Entry 5A8R (X-ray diffraction, 2.15 A resolution); this record covers chains C and E of the 6 polymer chains in the assembly.

== Chain C ==
Name: Methyl-coenzyme M reductase II, subunit beta
Organism: Methanothermobacter marburgensis
Notes: EC 2.8.4.1
UniProt: P58816 (MCRZ_METTM); numbering as in UniProt (aligned over 1-265)
Amino-acid sequence (265 residues; each row starts with the number of its first residue):
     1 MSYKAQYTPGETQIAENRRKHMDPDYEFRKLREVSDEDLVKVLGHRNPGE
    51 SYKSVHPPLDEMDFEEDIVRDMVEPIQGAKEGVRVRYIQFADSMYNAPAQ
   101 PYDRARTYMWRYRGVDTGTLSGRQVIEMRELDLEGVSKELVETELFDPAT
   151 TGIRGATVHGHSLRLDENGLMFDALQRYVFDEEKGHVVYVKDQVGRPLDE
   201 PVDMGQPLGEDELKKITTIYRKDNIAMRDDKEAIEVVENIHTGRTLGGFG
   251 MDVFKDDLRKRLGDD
Unresolved in the structure: 1-2, 265
Residues lining bound ligands: factor 430 (F43): Leu-120, Ser-121, Gly-122, Arg-123, Ala-156, Thr-157, Val-158, His-159, Gly-160, His-161
UniProt features mapped onto this chain:
  - binding site (coenzyme M): Arg-123

== Chain E ==
Name: Methyl-coenzyme M reductase II subunit gamma
Organism: Methanothermobacter marburgensis
Notes: EC 2.8.4.1
UniProt: D9PXZ6 (D9PXZ6_METTM); numbering as in UniProt (aligned over 1-443)
Amino-acid sequence (443 residues; row label = number of the first residue in the row):
     1 MPMYEDRIDLYGADGKLLEEDVPLEAISPLKNPTIANLVSDVKRSVAVNL
    51 AGIEGSLRKAALGGKSNFIPGREVELPIVENAEAIAEKVKKLVQTSEDDD
   101 TNIRLINNGQQILVQVPTTRMGVAADYTVSALVTGAAVVQAIIDEFDVDM
   151 FDANAVKTAVMGRYPQTVDFTGANLSTLLGPPVLLEGLGYGLRNIMANHV
   201 VAITRKNTLNASALSSILEQTAMFETGDAVGAFERMHLLGLAYQGLNANN
   251 LLFDLVKENGKGTVGTVIASLVERAVEDGVVKVAREMNSGYKVYEPADWA
   301 LWNAYAATGLLAATIVNVGAARAAQGVASTVLYYNDILEYETGLPGVDFG
   351 RAMGTAVGFSFFSHSIYGGGGPGIFHGNHVVTRHSKGFALPCVAAAMCLD
   401 AGTQMFSVEKTSGLIGSVYSEIDYFREPIVNVAKGAAEVKDQL
Unresolved in the structure: 1
Residues lining bound ligands:
  - 1-thioethanesulfonic acid (COM): Phe-361, Ser-365, Tyr-367
  - factor 430 (F43): Ser-365, Ile-366, Tyr-367
  - Coenzyme B (TP7): Phe-361, Phe-362, Tyr-367, Gly-368, Gly-369, His-379, Val-380, Val-381
UniProt features mapped onto this chain:
  - binding site (coenzyme M): Tyr-367
  - binding site (coenzyme B): Gly-369

== Chain C / chain E interface ==
Pairs across the interface (16):
  Leu-246(C) / Met-150(E)  hydrophobic
  Phe-249(C) / Met-150(E)  hydrophobic
  Phe-249(C) / Ala-153(E)  hydrophobic
  Met-251(C) / Gln-140(E)
  Leu-258(C) / Gln-140(E)
  Leu-258(C) / Asp-144(E)
  Arg-261(C) / Lys-91(E)  hydrogen bond (side chain-backbone)
  Arg-261(C) / Leu-92(E)  hydrogen bond (side chain-backbone)
  Arg-261(C) / Gln-94(E)  hydrogen bond (side chain-backbone)
  Arg-261(C) / Arg-120(E)
  Leu-262(C) / Lys-88(E)
  Leu-262(C) / Lys-91(E)
  Leu-262(C) / Leu-92(E)  hydrophobic
  Leu-262(C) / Asp-144(E)
  Gly-263(C) / Lys-91(E)  hydrogen bond (backbone-side chain)
  Asp-264(C) / Lys-91(E)
Also at the interface, not in a pair above, chain E (11 interface residues in all): Glu-97, Ile-143

== In short ==
8 residues of chain C face 11 of chain E across their interface, with 4 hydrogen bonds. Polar pairs include
Arg-261(C)/Lys-91(E), Arg-261(C)/Leu-92(E) and Arg-261(C)/Gln-94(E). Ligands of chain C: factor 430. Chain E
binds Coenzyme B, factor 430 and 1-thioethanesulfonic acid.
Here chain C is Methyl-coenzyme M reductase II, subunit beta and chain E is Methyl-coenzyme M reductase II
subunit gamma, both from Methanothermobacter marburgensis. Entry 5A8R (Methyl-coenzyme M reductase II from
methanothermobacter marburgensis at 2.15 A resolution) was determined by X-ray diffraction (same publication
as 5A8K, 5A8W and 5A0Y).
